Entry 5D1N (X-ray diffraction, 2.71 A resolution); this record covers chain A.

== Chain A ==
Molecule: Uncharacterized protein
Organism: Catenulispora acidiphila
UniProt: C7Q5P8 (C7Q5P8_CATAD); residue numbers follow UniProt; this construct covers 1-250
Chain sequence (267 residues; each row starts with the number of its first residue; numbers below 1 keep their minus sign (Met-16 is residue -16)):
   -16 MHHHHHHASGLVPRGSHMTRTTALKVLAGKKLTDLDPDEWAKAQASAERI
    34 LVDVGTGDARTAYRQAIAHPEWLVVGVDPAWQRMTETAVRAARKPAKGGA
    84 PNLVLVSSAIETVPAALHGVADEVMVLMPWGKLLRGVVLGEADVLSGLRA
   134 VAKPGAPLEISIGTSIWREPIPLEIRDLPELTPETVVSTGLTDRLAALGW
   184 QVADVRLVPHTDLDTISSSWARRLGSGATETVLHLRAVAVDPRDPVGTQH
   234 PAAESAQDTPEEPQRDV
Not modelled in the structure: -16 to 8, 231-250
Differences from the reference sequence: initiating methionine (-16); expression tag (-15 to 0)
Small-molecule neighbours: S-adenosylhomocysteine (SAH): Val37, Gly38, Thr39, Gly40, Thr44, Val60, Asp61, Pro62, Ala63, Arg66, Ser91, Ala92, Ile93, Glu94, Leu110, Met111, Pro112, Trp113, Gly114, Lys115, Leu116, Ile199, Ser200, Ser201, Ser202
What the authors report for this chain:
  - conformationally variable residues (loop rearrangement): Gly38 to Ala42
  - binding site for S-adenosylhomocysteine: Gly38, Asp61, Pro62, Ile93, Glu94, Leu110, Leu116, Ser201
  - mutagenesis - K13A, R66A, K115A: decreased growth
  - mutagenesis - D36A, D61A, E94A, W203A: abolished growth
  - mutagenesis - D36A, D61A: abolished binding to S-adenosylhomocysteine
  - mutagenesis - D36A, D61A: abolished binding to SAM
  - mutagenesis - E94A: unchanged binding to S-adenosylhomocysteine
  - mutagenesis - E94A: unchanged binding to SAM
  - mutagenesis - R43A, R73A, K77A, K80A, S201A, S202A, W203F, R206A: abolished growth in response to kanamycin
  - mutagenesis - S201A (2-fold): decreased binding to SAM
  - mutagenesis - D36A, D61A: abolished binding to SAH
  - mutagenesis - E94A: unchanged binding to SAH
  - mutagenesis - R151A, R159A: unchanged growth
  - catalytic residues: Trp113, Trp203, Arg206 (proposed by the authors, not directly observed)
  - mutagenesis - W203A, W203F: decreased catalytic activity
  - mutagenesis - D21A: unchanged growth in response to kanamycin

== In short ==
Chain A binds S-adenosylhomocysteine. From the paper: catalytic residues Trp113, Trp203 and Arg206; R43A, R73A
and K77A, among others, abolish growth in response to kanamycin; 18 substitutions were tested in all.
Chain A is Uncharacterized protein (Catenulispora acidiphila); the structure, Crystal structure of the 16S
rRNA (adenine(1408)-N(1))-methyltransferase with its reaction by-product SAH from Catenulisporales
acidiphilia, was determined by X-ray diffraction, deposited together with 5BW4, 5BW5, 5D1H and 4X1O.
